2QGR - chain A; structure by X-ray diffraction, 2.70 A resolution.

# Chain A
Molecule: Protease degS
From: Escherichia coli
Notes: EC 3.4.21.-
UniProtKB: P0AEE3 (DEGS_ECOLI); residue numbers follow UniProt; this construct covers 27-256
Chain sequence (243 residues; row label = number of the first residue in the row):
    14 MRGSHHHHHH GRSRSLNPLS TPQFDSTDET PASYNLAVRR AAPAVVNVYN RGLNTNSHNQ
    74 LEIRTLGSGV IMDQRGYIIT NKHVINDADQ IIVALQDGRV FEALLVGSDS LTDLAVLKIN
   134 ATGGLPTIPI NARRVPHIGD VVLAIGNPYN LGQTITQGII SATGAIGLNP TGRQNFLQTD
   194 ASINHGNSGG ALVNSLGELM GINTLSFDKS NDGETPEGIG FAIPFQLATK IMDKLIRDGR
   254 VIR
Disordered / not traced: 14-40, 66-79, 161-164, 178-188, 219-230, 251-256
Sequence notes: expression tag (14-26); engineered mutation Ala-178 (Arg in P0AEE3)
UniProt features mapped onto this chain:
  - active site (Charge relay system): His-96, Asp-126, Ser-201
  - binding site (substrate): Thr-184
  - mutagenesis: Asp-122 (D122A: Causes substantial reduction of peptidase activity. Binds activator peptides), Tyr-162 (Y162A: Loss of peptidase activity. Binds activator peptides; Y162F: Loss of 60% of peptidase activity), Pro-183 (P183A: Loss of peptidase activity. Also affects an interface contact between the PDZ and protease domains), Gln-191 (Q191A: Loss of peptidase activity), His-198 (H198A: Behaves like wild-type; H198P: Partially bypasses the requirement for peptide activation, acts synergistically with mutations that disrupt contacts between the protease and PDZ domains and ...), Ser-201 (S201A: Does not restore RseA degradation in a degS disruption. Loss of RseA degradation), Glu-227 (E227A: Loss of peptidase activity), Lys-243 (K243D: Increases the basal rate of RseA cleavage 3-fold, acts synergistically with an rseB disruption), Arg-256 (R256A: Dramatically increases the basal rate of RseA cleavage; R256D: Dramatically increases the basal rate of RseA cleavage)

# Summary
UniProt lists 3 active-site residues, substrate-binding residue Thr-184 and 9 mutagenesis sites.
Chain A is Protease degS (Escherichia coli); the structure, Structure of the R178A mutant of delta PDZ DegS
protease, was determined by X-ray diffraction together with 2QF0 and 2QF3 from the same study.
